Entry 7FNY (X-ray diffraction, 1.71 A resolution); this record covers chains A and B.

# Chain A
Molecule: Pre-mRNA-splicing factor 8
Organism: Saccharomyces cerevisiae S288C
UniProt: P33334 (PRP8_YEAST); residues 1836-2090 here = UniProt positions 1836-2090
Chain sequence (258 residues; each row starts with the number of its first residue):
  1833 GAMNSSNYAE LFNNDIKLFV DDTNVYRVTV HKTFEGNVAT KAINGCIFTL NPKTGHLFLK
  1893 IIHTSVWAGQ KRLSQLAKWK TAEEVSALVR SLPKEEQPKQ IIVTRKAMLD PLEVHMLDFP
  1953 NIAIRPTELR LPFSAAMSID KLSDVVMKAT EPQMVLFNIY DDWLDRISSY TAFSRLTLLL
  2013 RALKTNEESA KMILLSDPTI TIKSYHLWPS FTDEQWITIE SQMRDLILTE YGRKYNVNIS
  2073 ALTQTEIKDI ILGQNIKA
Not modelled in the structure: 2070-2090
Construct notes: expression tag (1833-1835)
Residues lining bound ligands: VZQ (4-[(acetyloxy)methyl]benzoic acid): Asn1836, Asn1839, Tyr1840, Leu1843, Arg1957, Thr1959, Leu1961

# Chain B
Molecule: A1 cistron-splicing factor AAR2
Organism: Saccharomyces cerevisiae S288C
UniProt: P32357 (AAR2_YEAST); aligned to UniProt positions 1-317 over residues 1-317
Chain sequence (308 residues; each row starts with the number of its first residue; note: 13 numbers in that range are skipped by the numbering (no residue carries them; nothing is unmodelled there); numbers below 1 keep their minus sign (Gly-3 is residue -3)):
    -3 GAMAMNTVPF TSAPIEVTIG IDQYSFNVKE NQPFHGIKDI PIGHVHVIHF QHADNSSMRY
    57 GYWFDCRMGN FYIQYDPKDG LYKMMEERDG AKFENIVHNF KERQMMVSYP KIDEDDTWYN
   117 LTEFVQMDKI RKIVRKDENQ FSYVDSSMTT VQENEL
   166 SSSSSDPAHS LNYTVINFKS REAIRPGHEM EDFLDKSYYL NTVMLQGIFK NSSNYFGELQ
   226 FAFLNAMFFG NYGSSLQWHA MIELICSSAT VPKHMLDKLD EILYYQIKTL PEQYSDILLN
   286 ERVWNICLYS SFQKNSLHNT EKIMENKYPE LL
Not modelled in the structure: -3 to 0, 166-169
Construct notes: expression tag (-3 to 0); conflict Ser166 (Leu153 in P32357), Ser167 (Lys154 in P32357), Ser170 (Asp in P32357)

# Interface between chain A and chain B
Contacting residue pairs (17):
  Gln1907(A) - Met195(B)
  Gln1907(A) - Leu199(B)
  Leu1908(A) - Met195(B)  hydrophobic
  Trp1911(A) - Glu194(B)
  Trp1911(A) - Met195(B)  hydrophobic
  Trp1911(A) - Phe198(B)  hydrophobic
  Asp1942(A) - Lys184(B)  salt bridge
  Asp1942(A) - Phe198(B)
  Glu1945(A) - Lys184(B)  salt bridge
  Val1946(A) - Ile189(B)  hydrophobic
  Val1946(A) - Glu194(B)
  Val1946(A) - Phe198(B)  hydrophobic
  His1947(A) - Glu194(B)
  Leu1949(A) - Lys184(B)
  Leu1949(A) - Ser185(B)
  Leu1949(A) - Arg186(B)
  Asp1950(A) - Arg186(B)  salt bridge

# In short
Chain A and chain B form an interface of 9 and 8 residues respectively, with 3 salt bridges. Polar contacts
include Asp1942(A)-Lys184(B), Glu1945(A)-Lys184(B) and Asp1950(A)-Arg186(B). Bound to chain A: compound VZQ.
Chain A is Pre-mRNA-splicing factor 8 and chain B is A1 cistron-splicing factor AAR2, both from Saccharomyces
cerevisiae S288C; the structure, PanDDA analysis group deposition -- Aar2/RNaseH in complex with fragment
P07F10 from the F2X-Universal Library, was determined by X-ray diffraction (same publication as 5ST0, 5ST1,
5ST2, 5ST3, 5ST4, 5ST5 and 248 further entries).
